PDB entry 3MOP | X-ray diffraction, 3.40 A resolution | chains K and N of the 14 polymer chains in the assembly

# Chain K (and N)
Molecule: Interleukin-1 receptor-associated kinase-like 2
From: Homo sapiens
Notes: fragment: death domain residues 2-112; chain N of this document is another copy of the same molecule, construct and numbering; everything in this record applies to it too
Reference sequence: O43187 (IRAK2_HUMAN); residues 2-112 here = UniProt positions 2-112
Sequence (111 residues; row label = number of the first residue in the row):
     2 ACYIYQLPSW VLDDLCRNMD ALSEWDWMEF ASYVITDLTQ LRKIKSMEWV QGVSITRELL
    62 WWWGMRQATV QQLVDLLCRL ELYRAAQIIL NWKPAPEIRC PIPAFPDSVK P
Disordered / not traced: 95-112
Sequence notes: engineered mutation Trp50 (Arg in O43187)

# Chain K / chain N interface
Pairs across the interface (15):
  Glu25(K) with Gln52(N); Gly53(N)
  Trp26(K) with Gly53(N)
  Glu30(K) with Asp14(N)
  Ser33(K) with Ser10(N), hydrogen bond (backbone-side chain); Trp11(N)
  Tyr34(K) with Trp11(N), hydrophobic
  Leu39(K) with Tyr6(N); Leu8(N); Leu13(N), hydrophobic; Arg58(N)
  Arg43(K) with Arg58(N); Glu59(N), salt bridge
  Glu49(K) with Gln52(N), hydrogen bond
  Trp50(K) with Gln52(N)
Interface residues without a listed pair, chain K (13 interface residues in all): Met29, Thr37, Asp38, Leu42
Interface residues without a listed pair, chain N (12 interface residues in all): Val54, Trp62

# Overview
13 residues of chain K and 12 residues of chain N are in contact; the contacts include 2 hydrogen bonds and 1
salt bridge. Polar contacts include Arg43(K)-Glu59(N), Ser33(K)-Ser10(N) and Glu49(K)-Gln52(N).
Chain K and chain N are both Interleukin-1 receptor-associated kinase-like 2 (Homo sapiens); the structure,
The ternary Death Domain complex of MyD88, IRAK4, and IRAK2, was determined by X-ray diffraction.
